2ASQ - chains A and B; structure by solution NMR.

== Chain A ==
Molecule: Small ubiquitin-related modifier 1
From: Homo sapiens
Notes: fragment: Structured Region of SUMO-1 (residues 21-97)
Reference sequence: P63165 (SUMO1_HUMAN); numbering as in UniProt (aligned over 1-97)
Sequence (97 residues; row label = number of the first residue in the row):
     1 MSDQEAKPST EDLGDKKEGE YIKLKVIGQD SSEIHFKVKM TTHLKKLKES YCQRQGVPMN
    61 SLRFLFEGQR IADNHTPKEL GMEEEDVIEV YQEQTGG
Unresolved in the structure: 1-20
Curated features (UniProtKB/Swiss-Prot):
  - region ((Microbial infection) Interaction with Tula hantavirus): Lys16 to Lys25, Lys37 to Met40
  - site: Phe36 (Interaction with PIAS2)
  - modified residue: Ser2 (N-acetylserine), Ser9 (Phosphoserine), Ser32 (Phosphoserine)
  - cross-link: Lys7 (Glycyl lysine isopeptide (Lys-Gly) (interchain with G-Cter in SUMO1)), Lys16 (Glycyl lysine isopeptide (Lys-Gly) (interchain with G-Cter in SUMO2)), Lys17 (Glycyl lysine isopeptide (Lys-Gly) (interchain with G-Cter in SUMO2)), Lys23 (Glycyl lysine isopeptide (Lys-Gly) (interchain with G-Cter in SUMO2)), Lys25 (Glycyl lysine isopeptide (Lys-Gly) (interchain with G-Cter in SUMO1)), Lys37 (Glycyl lysine isopeptide (Lys-Gly) (interchain with G-Cter in SUMO2)), Lys39 (Glycyl lysine isopeptide (Lys-Gly) (interchain with G-Cter in SUMO2)), Lys45 (Glycyl lysine isopeptide (Lys-Gly) (interchain with G-Cter in SUMO2)), Lys46 (Glycyl lysine isopeptide (Lys-Gly) (interchain with G-Cter in SUMO2)), Gly97 (Glycyl lysine isopeptide (Gly-Lys) (interchain with K-? in acceptor proteins))
  - mutagenesis: Phe36 (F36A: Abolishes binding to PIAS2), Gly97 (G97A: Abolishes sumoylation of ZBED1)

== Chain B ==
Molecule: Protein inhibitor of activated STAT2
From: Homo sapiens
Notes: fragment: SUMO-binding Motif in PIASx
Reference sequence: O75928 (PIAS2_HUMAN); residues 1-23 here correspond to UniProt positions 466-488 (UniProt number = residue number + 465)
Sequence (25 residues; row label = number of the first residue in the row):
     1 KVDVIDLTIE SSSDEEEDPP AKRQM
Unresolved in the structure: 15-25
Sequence notes: cloning artifact (24-25)
Curated features (UniProtKB/Swiss-Prot):
  - region: Val2 to Thr8 (SUMO1-binding)
  - motif: Pro19 to Arg23 (Nuclear localization signal)
  - modified residue (Phosphoserine): Ser11, Ser12, Ser13

== Interface between chain A and chain B ==
Pairs across the interface (31; chain A residue first):
  Tyr21(A) - Thr8(B)
  Tyr21(A) - Ile9(B)
  Tyr21(A) - Glu10(B)
  Glu33(A) - Val2(B)
  Ile34(A) - Val2(B)
  Ile34(A) - Asp3(B)
  Ile34(A) - Ile5(B)
  His35(A) - Val2(B)
  His35(A) - Asp3(B)
  His35(A) - Val4(B)
  His35(A) - Ile5(B)
  Phe36(A) - Val4(B)
  Phe36(A) - Ile5(B)
  Phe36(A) - Leu7(B)
  Lys37(A) - Val4(B)
  Lys37(A) - Ile5(B)
  Lys37(A) - Asp6(B)
  Lys37(A) - Leu7(B)
  Lys37(A) - Thr8(B)
  Val38(A) - Thr8(B)
  Lys39(A) - Thr8(B)
  Lys39(A) - Ile9(B)
  Thr42(A) - Ile9(B)
  Lys46(A) - Asp14(B)
  Leu47(A) - Leu7(B)
  Ser50(A) - Leu7(B)
  Tyr51(A) - Ile5(B)
  Tyr51(A) - Leu7(B)
  Gln53(A) - Asp14(B)
  Arg54(A) - Asp3(B)
  Arg54(A) - Ile5(B)
Interface residues without a listed pair, chain A (17 interface residues in all): Lys23, Val26
Interface residues without a listed pair, chain B (11 interface residues in all): Lys1

== Summary ==
Chain A and chain B form an interface of 17 and 11 residues respectively. Curated annotation (UniProt) lists 2
mutagenesis sites on chain A.
Here chain A is Small ubiquitin-related modifier 1 and chain B is Protein inhibitor of activated STAT2, both
from Homo sapiens. Entry 2ASQ (Solution Structure of SUMO-1 in Complex with a SUMO-binding Motif (SBM)) was
determined by solution NMR.
